6SFW - chains P and Q of the 6 polymer chains in the assembly; structure by electron microscopy, 6.00 A resolution (low resolution: residue-level contacts below are approximate; hydrogen-bond / salt-bridge calls are withheld).

[Chain P (and Q)]
Name: ATP-dependent Clp protease ATP-binding subunit ClpX
Organism: Listeria monocytogenes
Notes: chain Q of this document is another copy of the same molecule, construct and numbering; everything in this record applies to it too
UniProtKB: L8DZH5 (L8DZH5_LISMN); residue numbers follow UniProt; this construct covers 1-419
Sequence (419 residues; numbered 1 to 419; the number before each row is that of its first residue):
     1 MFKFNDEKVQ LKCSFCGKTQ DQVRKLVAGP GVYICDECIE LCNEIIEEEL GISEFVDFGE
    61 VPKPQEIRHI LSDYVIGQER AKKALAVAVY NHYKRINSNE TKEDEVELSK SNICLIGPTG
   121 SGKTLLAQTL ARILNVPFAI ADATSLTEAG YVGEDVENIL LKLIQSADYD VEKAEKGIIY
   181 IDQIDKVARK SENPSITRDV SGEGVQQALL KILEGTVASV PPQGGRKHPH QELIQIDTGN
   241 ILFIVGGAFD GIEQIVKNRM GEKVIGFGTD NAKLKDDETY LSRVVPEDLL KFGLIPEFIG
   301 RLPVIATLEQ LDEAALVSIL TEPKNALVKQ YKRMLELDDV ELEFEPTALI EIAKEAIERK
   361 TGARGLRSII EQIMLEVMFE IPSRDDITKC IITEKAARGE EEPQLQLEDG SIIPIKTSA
Unresolved in the structure: 1-59, 194-201, 222-234, 408-419 (chain Q: 1-59, 191-201, 216-236, 408-419)
Differences from the reference sequence: conflict Val9 (Gly in L8DZH5); engineered mutation Gln183 (Glu in L8DZH5)
What the authors report for this chain:
  - mutagenesis - E183Q: decreased catalytic activity on ATP (citing earlier work)
  - mutagenesis - E183Q: increased binding to ClpP (citing earlier work)

[Chain P / chain Q interface]
Residue-residue contacts - 62 pairs, chain P then chain Q:
  Pro64(P) with Met378(Q); Phe379(Q)
  Gln65(P) with Phe379(Q); Glu380(Q)
  Arg68(P) with Phe379(Q)
  Lys83(P) with Leu375(Q); Glu376(Q); Phe379(Q)
  Ala84(P) with Leu375(Q)
  Val87(P) with Glu371(Q); Leu375(Q); Met378(Q); Phe379(Q)
  Tyr90(P) with Asp338(Q); Pro382(Q)
  Asn91(P) with Met334(Q); Met378(Q)
  Lys94(P) with Met334(Q); Leu337(Q); Asp338(Q)
  Arg95(P) with Met334(Q)
  Ser98(P) with Leu337(Q)
  Thr101(P) with Gln330(Q); Arg333(Q); Met334(Q); Leu337(Q)
  Lys102(P) with Lys329(Q); Arg333(Q)
  Glu103(P) with Arg333(Q)
  Asp104(P) with Lys324(Q)
  Val106(P) with Lys324(Q); Lys329(Q)
  Glu107(P) with Lys324(Q); Asn325(Q); Leu327(Q); Gln330(Q); Arg367(Q)
  Leu108(P) with Gln330(Q)
  Ser109(P) with Gln330(Q); Met334(Q)
  Lys110(P) with Arg367(Q)
  Glu203(P) with Thr144(Q); Ser145(Q)
  Gly204(P) with Ser145(Q)
  Lys211(P) with Ile140(Q)
  Val220(P) with Lys162(Q); Gln165(Q)
  Pro221(P) with Lys162(Q)
  Glu287(P) with Arg359(Q); Thr361(Q)
  Leu290(P) with Thr361(Q)
  Pro296(P) with Arg364(Q)
  Glu297(P) with Thr119(Q); Gly120(Q); Lys123(Q); Arg364(Q)
  Gly300(P) with Arg364(Q); Arg367(Q)
  Arg301(P) with Arg364(Q)
  Pro303(P) with Arg367(Q); Ser368(Q); Glu371(Q)
Also at the interface, not in a pair above, chain P (41 interface residues in all): Lys63, Glu105, Gly202, Val205, Gln207, Val285, Pro286, Leu302, Val304
Also at the interface, not in a pair above, chain Q (33 interface residues in all): Thr124, Asp142, Tyr331, Gln372

[Overview]
Chain P and chain Q form an interface of 41 and 33 residues respectively. The paper reports that E183Q of
chain P reduces catalytic activity on ATP; E183Q of chain P increases binding to ClpP.
Both chains are ATP-dependent Clp protease ATP-binding subunit ClpX (Listeria monocytogenes). Entry 6SFW
(Cryo-EM Structure of the ClpX component of the ClpXP1/2 degradation machinery) was determined by electron
microscopy together with 6SFX from the same study.
